PDB entry 6SHM | X-ray diffraction, 1.90 A resolution | chain A

== Chain A ==
Molecule: Mutant alpha-1,6-mannanase GH76A
Organism: Salegentibacter sp. Hel_I_6
Notes: engineered mutation(s): D136A and D137A
Amino-acid sequence (391 residues; each row starts with the number of its first residue):
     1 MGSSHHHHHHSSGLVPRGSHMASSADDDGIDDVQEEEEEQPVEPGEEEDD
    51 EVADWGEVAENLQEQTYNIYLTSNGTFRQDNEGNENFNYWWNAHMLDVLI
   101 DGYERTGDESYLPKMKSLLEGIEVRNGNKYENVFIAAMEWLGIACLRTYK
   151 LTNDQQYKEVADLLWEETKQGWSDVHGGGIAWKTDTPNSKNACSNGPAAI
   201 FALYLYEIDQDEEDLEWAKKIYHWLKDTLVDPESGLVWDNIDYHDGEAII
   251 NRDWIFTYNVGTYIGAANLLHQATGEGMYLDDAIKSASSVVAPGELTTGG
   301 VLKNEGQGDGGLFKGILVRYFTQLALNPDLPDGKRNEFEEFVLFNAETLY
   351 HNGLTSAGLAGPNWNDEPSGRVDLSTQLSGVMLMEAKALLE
Disordered / not traced: 1-52
What the authors report for this chain:
  - binding site for alpha-D-mannopyranose: Trp-90, Phe-134, Trp-140, Trp-182, Phe-256, Tyr-258, Phe-313

== Summary ==
The paper reports a binding site for alpha-D-mannopyranose at Trp-90, Phe-134 and Trp-140 among others.
Chain A is Mutant alpha-1,6-mannanase GH76A (Salegentibacter sp. Hel_I_6); the structure, An inactive (D136A
and D137A) variant of alpha-1,6-mannanase, GH76A of Salegentibacter sp. HEL1_6 in complex with ..., was
determined by X-ray diffraction together with 6Y8F and 6SHD from the same study.
